6FKI - chains b and A of the 26 polymer chains in the assembly; structure by electron microscopy, 4.30 A resolution (low resolution: residue-level contacts below are approximate; hydrogen-bond / salt-bridge calls are withheld).

== Chain b ==
Molecule: ATP synthase subunit b, chloroplastic
Organism: Spinacia oleracea
UniProtKB: P06453 (ATPF_SPIOL); numbering as in UniProt (aligned over 1-184)
Amino-acid sequence (184 residues; numbered 1 to 184; the number before each row is that of its first residue):
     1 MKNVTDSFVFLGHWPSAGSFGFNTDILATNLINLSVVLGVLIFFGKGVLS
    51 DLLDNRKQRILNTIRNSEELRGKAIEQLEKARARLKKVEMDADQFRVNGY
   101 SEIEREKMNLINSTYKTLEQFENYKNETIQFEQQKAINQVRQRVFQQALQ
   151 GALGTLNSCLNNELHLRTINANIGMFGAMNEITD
Unresolved in the structure: 1-21, 183-184

== Chain A ==
Molecule: ATP synthase subunit alpha, chloroplastic
Organism: Spinacia oleracea
Notes: EC 3.6.3.14
UniProtKB: P06450 (ATPA_SPIOL); residues 1-507 here = UniProt positions 1-507
Amino-acid sequence (507 residues; each row starts with the number of its first residue):
     1 MATIRADEISKIIRERIEGYNREVKVVNTGTVLQVGDGIARIHGLDEVMA
    51 GELVEFEEGTIGIALNLESNNVGVVLMGDGLMIQEGSSVKATGRIAQIPV
   101 SEAYLGRVINALAKPIDGRGEITASESRLIESPAPGIMSRRSVYEPLQTG
   151 LIAIDAMIPVGRGQRELIIGDRQTGKTAVATDTILNQQGQNVICVYVAIG
   201 QKASSVAQVVTNFQERGAMEYTIVVAETADSPATLQYLAPYTGAALAEYF
   251 MYRERHTLIIYDDLSKQAQAYRQMSLLLRRPPGREAYPGDVFYLHSRLLE
   301 RAAKLSSLLGEGSMTALPIVETQAGDVSAYIPTNVISITDGQIFLSADLF
   351 NAGIRPAINVGISVSRVGSAAQIKAMKKVAGKLKLELAQFAELEAFAQFA
   401 SDLDKATQNQLARGQRLRELLKQPQSAPLTVEEQVMTIYTGTNGYLDSLE
   451 LDQVRKYLVELRTYVKTNKPEFQEIISSTKTFTEEAEALLKEAIQEQMER
   501 FLLQEQA
Unresolved in the structure: 1-2, 504-507
UniProt features mapped onto this chain:
  - binding site (ATP): Gly-170 to Thr-177
  - site: Ser-363 (Required for activity)
Metal / ion sites: Mg2+: Thr-177 (together with ATP)
Residues lining bound ligands: ATP (adenosine-5'-triphosphate): Asp-171, Arg-172, Gln-173, Thr-174, Gly-175, Lys-176, Thr-177, Ala-178, Phe-350, Arg-355, Pro-356, Gln-423, Pro-424, Gln-425

== How chain b and chain A interact ==
Pairs across the interface - 32 pairs, chain b then chain A:
  Arg-105(b) with Thr-467(A)
  Glu-106(b) with Arg-500(A)
  Glu-127(b) with Arg-119(A)
  Ile-129(b) with Thr-3(A)
  Phe-131(b) with Gly-118(A); Arg-119(A); Gly-120(A)
  Glu-132(b) with Arg-5(A)
  Gln-133(b) with Thr-3(A); Arg-5(A)
  Lys-135(b) with Arg-5(A)
  Ala-136(b) with Arg-5(A)
  Ile-137(b) with Arg-5(A); Ile-9(A)
  Asn-138(b) with Arg-5(A)
  Gln-139(b) with Arg-5(A)
  Val-140(b) with Arg-5(A); Ala-6(A); Ile-9(A)
  Arg-141(b) with Ile-9(A); Ile-12(A); Ile-13(A); Arg-16(A)
  Val-144(b) with Ile-9(A); Ile-13(A)
  Phe-145(b) with Ile-13(A); Arg-16(A)
  Asn-172(b) with Arg-22(A)
  Met-175(b) with Val-24(A)
  Phe-176(b) with Val-24(A)
  Met-179(b) with Val-24(A); Lys-25(A)
Also at the interface, not in a pair above, chain b (25 interface residues in all): Phe-95, Glu-102, Gln-134, Gln-142, Ala-148
Also at the interface, not in a pair above, chain A (16 interface residues in all): Leu-503

== Overview ==
25 residues of chain b face 16 of chain A across their interface. Ligands of chain A: ATP. From UniProt: 8
ATP-binding residues on chain A.
Here chain b is ATP synthase subunit b, chloroplastic and chain A is ATP synthase subunit alpha,
chloroplastic, both from Spinacia oleracea. Entry 6FKI (Chloroplast F1Fo conformation 3) was determined by
electron microscopy (same publication as 6FKF and 6FKH).
